7YSV - chains B and C of the 4 polymer chains in the assembly; structure by electron microscopy, 8.01 A resolution (very low resolution: no residue pairs are listed; an interface is given only as per-side residue counts).

# Chain B (and C)
Name: Glutamate receptor
Source organism: Rattus norvegicus
Notes: chain C of this document is another copy of the same molecule, construct and numbering; everything in this record applies to it too
UniProtKB: A0A0G2K830 (A0A0G2K830_RAT); residues 1-837 here correspond to UniProt positions 35-871 (UniProt number = residue number + 34)
Chain sequence (841 residues; row label = number of the first residue in the row):
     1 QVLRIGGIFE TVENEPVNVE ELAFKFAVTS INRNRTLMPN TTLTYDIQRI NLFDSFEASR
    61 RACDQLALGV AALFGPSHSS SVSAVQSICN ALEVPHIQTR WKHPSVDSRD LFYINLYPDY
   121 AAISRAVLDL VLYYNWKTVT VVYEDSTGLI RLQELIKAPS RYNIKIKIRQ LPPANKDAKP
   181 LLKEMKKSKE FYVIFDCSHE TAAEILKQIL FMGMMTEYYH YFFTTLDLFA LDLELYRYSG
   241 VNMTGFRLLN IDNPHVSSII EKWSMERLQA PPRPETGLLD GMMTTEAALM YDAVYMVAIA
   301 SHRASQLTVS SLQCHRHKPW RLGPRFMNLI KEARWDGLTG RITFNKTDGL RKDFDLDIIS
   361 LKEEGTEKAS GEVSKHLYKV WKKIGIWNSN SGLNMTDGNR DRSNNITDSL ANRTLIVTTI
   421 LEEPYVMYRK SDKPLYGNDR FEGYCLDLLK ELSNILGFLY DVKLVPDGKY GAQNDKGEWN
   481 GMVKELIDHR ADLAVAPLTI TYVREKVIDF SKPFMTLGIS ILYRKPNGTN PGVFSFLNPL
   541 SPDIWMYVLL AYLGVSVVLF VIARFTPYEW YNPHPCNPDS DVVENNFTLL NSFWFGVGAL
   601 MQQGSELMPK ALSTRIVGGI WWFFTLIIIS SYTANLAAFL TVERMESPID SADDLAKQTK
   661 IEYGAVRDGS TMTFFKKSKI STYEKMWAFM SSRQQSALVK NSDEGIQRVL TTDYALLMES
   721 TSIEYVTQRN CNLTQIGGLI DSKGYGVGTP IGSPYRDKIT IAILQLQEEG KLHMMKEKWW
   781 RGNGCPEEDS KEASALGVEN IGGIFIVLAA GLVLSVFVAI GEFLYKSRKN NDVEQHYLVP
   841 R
Disordered / not traced: 365-380, 528-648, 787-841
Differences from the reference sequence: engineered mutation Tyr552 (Cys586 in A0A0G2K830), Val557 (Cys591 in A0A0G2K830); expression tag (838-841)
Disulfides: Cys63-Cys314, Cys731-Cys785

# Interface between chain B and chain C
At this resolution (8 A) residue pairs are not listed: 7 residues of chain B and 9 of chain C lie at the interface.

# Summary
Chain B and chain C form an interface of 7 and 9 residues respectively.
Chain B and chain C are both Glutamate receptor (Rattus norvegicus); the structure, GluK1-1a extracellular
domain captured in SYM2081 bound desensitized state, was determined by electron microscopy together with 8GPR
and 7YSJ from the same study.
